5OQJ - chains O and T of the 31 polymer chains in the assembly; structure by electron microscopy, 4.70 A resolution (low resolution: residue-level contacts below are approximate; hydrogen-bond / salt-bridge calls are withheld).

# Chain O
Molecule: TATA-box-binding protein
Organism: Saccharomyces cerevisiae (strain ATCC 204508 / S288c)
UniProtKB: P13393 (TBP_YEAST); numbering as in UniProt (aligned over 1-240)
Amino-acid sequence (240 residues; each row starts with the number of its first residue):
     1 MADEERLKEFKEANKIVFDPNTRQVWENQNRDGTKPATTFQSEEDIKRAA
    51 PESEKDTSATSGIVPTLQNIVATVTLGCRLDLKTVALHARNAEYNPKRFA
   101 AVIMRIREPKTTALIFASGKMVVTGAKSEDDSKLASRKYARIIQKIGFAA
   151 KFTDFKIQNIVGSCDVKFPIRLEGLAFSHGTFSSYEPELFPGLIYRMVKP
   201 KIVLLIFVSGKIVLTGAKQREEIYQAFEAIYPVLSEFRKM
Not modelled in the structure: 1-60

# Chain T
Molecule: Template DNA
Sequence (106 nucleotides; each row starts with the number of its first residue):
     1 TGACACAGCGCAGTTGTGCTATGATATTTTTATGTATGTACAACACACAT
    51 CGGAGGTGAATCGAACGTTCCATAGCTATTATATACACAGCGTGCTACTG
   101 TTCTCG
Not modelled in the structure: 1-13, 54-65, 98-106

# How chain O and chain T interact
Contacting residue pairs (23):
  Gln-68(O) / DT82(T)
  Gln-68(O) / DA83(T)
  Asn-69(O) / DA81(T)
  Asn-69(O) / DT82(T)
  Val-71(O) / DA81(T)
  Arg-98(O) / DT79(T)
  Arg-98(O) / DT80(T)
  Phe-99(O) / DA78(T)
  Phe-99(O) / DT79(T)
  Arg-105(O) / DA81(T)
  Thr-112(O) / DA81(T)
  Thr-124(O) / DA81(T)
  Gly-125(O) / DA81(T)
  Lys-127(O) / DT82(T)
  Val-161(O) / DT82(T)
  Pro-191(O) / DC86(T)
  Phe-207(O) / DT84(T)
  Phe-207(O) / DA85(T)
  Ser-209(O) / DA85(T)
  Lys-211(O) / DT84(T)
  Lys-211(O) / DA85(T)
  Val-213(O) / DA83(T)
  Val-213(O) / DT84(T)
Interface residues without a listed pair, chain O (19 interface residues in all): Leu-114, Ser-163, Leu-205

# Overview
19 residues of chain O and 9 residues of chain T are in contact.
Chain O is TATA-box-binding protein (Saccharomyces cerevisiae (strain ATCC 204508 / S288c)) and chain T is
Template DNA; the structure, Structure of yeast transcription pre-initiation complex with tfiih, was
determined by electron microscopy (same publication as 5OQM).
